Entry 4AFY (X-ray diffraction, 2.01 A resolution); this record covers chains A and B of the 4 polymer chains in the assembly.

== Chain A (and B) ==
Name: FIMX
From: Pseudomonas aeruginosa PAO1
Notes: EC 3.1.4.52; fragment: eal domain, residues 439-691; chain B of this document is another copy of the same molecule, construct and numbering; everything in this record applies to it too
Reference sequence: Q02F59 (Q02F59_PSEAB); numbering as in UniProt (aligned over 439-691)
Amino-acid sequence (274 residues; numbered 418 to 691; the number before each row is that of its first residue):
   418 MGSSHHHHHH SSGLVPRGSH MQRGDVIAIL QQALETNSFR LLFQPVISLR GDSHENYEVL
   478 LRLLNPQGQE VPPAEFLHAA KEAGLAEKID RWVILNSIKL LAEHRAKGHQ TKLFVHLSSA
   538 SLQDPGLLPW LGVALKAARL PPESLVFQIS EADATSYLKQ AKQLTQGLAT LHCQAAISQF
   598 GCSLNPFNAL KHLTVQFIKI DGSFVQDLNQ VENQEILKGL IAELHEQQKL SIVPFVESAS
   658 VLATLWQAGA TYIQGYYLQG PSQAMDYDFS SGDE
Disordered / not traced: 418-437, 688-691 (chain B: 418-436, 688-691)
Construct notes: expression tag (418-438)
Ion coordination: Mg2+ site 1 near D442 (its only coordinating residue here); Mg2+ site 2: Q461, E475 (shared with 1 residue of chain C); Na+ site 1: T582, T611; Na+ site 2 near T661 (its only coordinating residue here)
From the paper describing this entry:
  - conformationally variable residues (side-chain flip): Q596, F652
  - binding site for the 2-nt RNA strand: H533, Q565, S595, Q596, K616, F652
  - Mg2+ coordination: Q461, E475
  - catalytic residues: E475 (proposed by the authors, not directly observed)

== Interface between chain A and chain B ==
Pairs across the interface (77):
  Q439(A) with Y673(B); Q676(B); G677(B), hydrogen bond (backbone-backbone); P678(B)
  R440(A) with Y673(B); Y674(B), hydrogen bond (side chain-backbone); L675(B); Q676(B)
  G441(A) with E654(B); Y673(B), hydrogen bond (backbone-backbone); Y674(B), hydrogen bond (backbone-backbone)
  D442(A) with E654(B); S655(B); Y674(B)
  V443(A) with E654(B), hydrogen bond (backbone-backbone); Y673(B), hydrophobic
  I444(A) with E654(B); S655(B)
  Q461(A) with E492(B), hydrogen bond
  N482(A) with Y673(B), hydrogen bond
  V488(A) with Y673(B)
  P489(A) with Y673(B); P678(B)
  A491(A) with F652(B)
  E492(A) with Q461(B), hydrogen bond; E654(B); G672(B); Y673(B), hydrogen bond (side chain-backbone)
  H495(A) with G619(B); Q623(B); F652(B)
  A496(A) with E654(B)
  K498(A) with Q623(B); D624(B)
  E499(A) with V622(B); Q623(B); F652(B); E654(B); V658(B)
  G619(A) with H495(B)
  V622(A) with E499(B)
  Q623(A) with H495(B); K498(B)
  D624(A) with K498(B)
  F652(A) with A491(B); E492(B); H495(B); E499(B)
  E654(A) with D442(B); V443(B), hydrogen bond (backbone-backbone); I444(B); E492(B); A496(B); E499(B)
  S655(A) with D442(B); I444(B)
  V658(A) with E499(B)
  G672(A) with E492(B)
  Y673(A) with M438(B); Q439(B); R440(B); G441(B), hydrogen bond (backbone-backbone); V443(B), hydrophobic; N482(B), hydrogen bond; P489(B); E492(B), hydrogen bond (backbone-side chain)
  Y674(A) with R440(B), hydrogen bond (backbone-side chain); G441(B), hydrogen bond (backbone-backbone); D442(B)
  L675(A) with R440(B), hydrogen bond (backbone-side chain)
  Q676(A) with Q439(B); R440(B)
  G677(A) with Q439(B), hydrogen bond (backbone-backbone)
  P678(A) with Q439(B); P489(B)
  S679(A) with Q439(B), hydrogen bond
  Q680(A) with Q439(B), hydrogen bond
Other interface residues (no listed pair), chain A (36 interface residues in all): M438, E487, S620
Other interface residues (no listed pair), chain B (35 interface residues in all): E487, V488, G501, N626

== Overview ==
Chain A and chain B form an interface of 36 and 35 residues respectively; the contacts include 19 hydrogen
bonds. Among the polar pairs are R440(A)-Y674(B), Q461(A)-E492(B) and N482(A)-Y673(B). The paper reports the
catalytic residue E475(A); a binding site for the 2-nt RNA strand at H533(A), Q565(A) and S595(A) among
others.
Chain A and chain B are both FIMX (Pseudomonas aeruginosa PAO1); the structure, Crystal structure of the FimX
EAL domain in complex with reaction product pGpG, was determined by X-ray diffraction together with 4AG0 from
the same study.
